PDB entry 5Y60 | electron microscopy, 7.50 A resolution (low resolution: residue-level contacts below are approximate; hydrogen-bond / salt-bridge calls are withheld) | chains G and H of the 26 polymer chains in the assembly

Chain G:
Molecule: V-type ATP synthase subunit D
Source organism: Thermus thermophilus HB8
UniProtKB: O87880 (VATD_THET8); residues 1-223 here = UniProt positions 1-223
Sequence (223 residues; numbered 1 to 223; the number before each row is that of its first residue):
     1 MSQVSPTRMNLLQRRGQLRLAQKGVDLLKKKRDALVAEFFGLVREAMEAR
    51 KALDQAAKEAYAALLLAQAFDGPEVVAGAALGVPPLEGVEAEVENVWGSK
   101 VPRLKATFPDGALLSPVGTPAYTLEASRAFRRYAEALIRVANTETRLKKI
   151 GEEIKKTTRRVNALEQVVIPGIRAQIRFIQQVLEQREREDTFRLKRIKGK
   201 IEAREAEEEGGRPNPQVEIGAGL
Not modelled in the structure: 1, 212-223

Chain H:
Molecule: V-type ATP synthase subunit F
Source organism: Thermus thermophilus HB8
UniProtKB: P74903 (VATF_THET8); numbering as in UniProt (aligned over 1-104)
Sequence (104 residues; numbered 1 to 104; the number before each row is that of its first residue):
     1 MAVIADPETAQGFRLAGLEGYGASSAEEAQSLLETLVERGGYALVAVDEA
    51 LLPDPERAVERLMRGRDLPVLLPIAGLKEAFQGHDVEGYMRELVRKTIGF
   101 DIKL
Not modelled in the structure: 101-104

How chain G and chain H interact:
Residue-residue contacts (15; chain G residue first):
  Val76(G) with Arg14(H); Leu15(H)
  Ala79(G) with Leu15(H); Gly17(H)
  Ala80(G) with Arg14(H); Leu15(H)
  Leu81(G) with Gly17(H)
  Val83(G) with Gly17(H)
  Pro84(G) with Gly17(H)
  Leu86(G) with Gly41(H); Tyr42(H)
  Glu87(G) with Gly41(H); Ala43(H)
  Gly111(G) with Ala16(H)
  Ala112(G) with Ala16(H)
Other interface residues (no listed pair), chain G (12 interface residues in all): Gly82, Asp110
Other interface residues (no listed pair), chain H (8 interface residues in all): Leu18

Summary:
The interface between chain G and chain H involves 12 residues on one side and 8 on the other.
Chain G is V-type ATP synthase subunit D and chain H is V-type ATP synthase subunit F, both from Thermus
thermophilus HB8; the structure, V/A-type ATPase/synthase from Thermus thermophilus, rotational state 3, was
determined by electron microscopy, deposited together with 5Y5Y, 5Y5X and 5Y5Z.
